PDB entry 2JBT | X-ray diffraction, 2.80 A resolution | chains A and D of the 4 polymer chains in the assembly

== Chain A (and D) ==
Name: P-hydroxyphenylacetate hydroxylase c2\:oxygenase component
Organism: Acinetobacter baumannii
Notes: chain D of this document is another copy of the same molecule, construct and numbering; everything in this record applies to it too
UniProtKB: Q6Q272 (Q6Q272_ACIBA); residues 1-422 here = UniProt positions 1-422
Amino-acid sequence (422 residues; numbered 1 to 422; the number before each row is that of its first residue):
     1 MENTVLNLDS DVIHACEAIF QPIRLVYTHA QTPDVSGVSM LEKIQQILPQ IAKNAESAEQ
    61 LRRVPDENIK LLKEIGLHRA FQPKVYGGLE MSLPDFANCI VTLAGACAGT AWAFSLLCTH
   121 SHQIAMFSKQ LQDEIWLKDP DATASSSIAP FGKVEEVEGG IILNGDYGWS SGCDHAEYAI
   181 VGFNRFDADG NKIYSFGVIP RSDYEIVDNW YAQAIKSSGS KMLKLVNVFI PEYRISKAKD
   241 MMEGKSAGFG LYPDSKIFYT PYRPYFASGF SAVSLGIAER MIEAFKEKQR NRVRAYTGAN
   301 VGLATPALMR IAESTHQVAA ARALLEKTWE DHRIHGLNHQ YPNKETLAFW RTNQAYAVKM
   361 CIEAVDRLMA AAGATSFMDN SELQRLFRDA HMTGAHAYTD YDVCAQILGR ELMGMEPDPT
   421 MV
Not modelled in the structure: 1-22 (chain D: 1-23)
UniProt features mapped onto this chain:
  - binding site (FMN): Trp112, Ser146 to Ile148, Trp169 to Ser171, Arg292, Tyr296, Ala374, Thr375, His396, Ala397
  - binding site (substrate): His120, Ser146, Arg263 to Phe266, Tyr296
  - mutagenesis: His120 (H120D/N: Loss of hydroxylation activity. 7 to 10-fold higher rate constant for hydrogen peroxide elimination; H120K: 170-fold higher rate constant for hydrogen peroxide elimination), Ser146 (S146A: Decrease in rate constant for hydroxylation by 6-fold; S146C: Decrease in rate constant for hydroxylation by 45-fold and decreased enzymatic efficiency at pH greater than 9), Ser171 (S171A: Failure to form reaction intermediate; when associated with V-396. Decrease in rate constant for the formation of intermediate by 11-fold ...), His396 (H396A: Decrease in rate constant for the formation of the reaction intermediate by 100-fold. Denatured above pH 10; H396K: Reduced binding with flavin. Lower rate constant. Denatured above pH 10 ...)
Small-molecule neighbours:
  - 4-hydroxyphenylacetate (4HP): Leu116, His120, Ser146, Ile148, Arg263, Phe266, Ala267, Phe270, His396, Tyr398
  - FMN (flavin mononucleotide), molecule 1: Trp112, Leu116, Ser146, Ser147, Ile148, Ala149, Trp169, Ser170, Ser171, Trp210, Ile215, Ser220, Met392, Ala395, His396, Ala397
  - FMN, molecule 2: Arg292, Ala295, Tyr296, Gly373, Ala374, Thr375
From the paper describing this entry:
  - binding site for flavin mononucleotide: Trp112 to Leu116, Ser146 to Ile148, Trp169 to Ser171, Trp210 to Ser220, Arg292 to Tyr296, Ala374 to Thr375, Met392 to Ala397
  - binding site for 4-hydroxyphenylacetate: Leu116, His120, Ser146, Ile148, Arg263, Tyr296, His396
  - conformationally variable residues (side-chain flip): Phe266
  - contacts within the chain: His396-Tyr398 (hydrogen bond)
  - catalytic residues: His396 (proposed by the authors, not directly observed)

== How chain A and chain D interact ==
Residue-residue contacts (76):
  Ile148(A) - Tyr296(D)  hydrophobic
  Ala149(A) - Ala295(D)
  Pro150(A) - Ala295(D)
  Phe151(A) - Ala295(D)  hydrophobic
  Trp169(A) - Ala374(D)  hydrophobic
  Trp169(A) - Thr375(D)
  Trp169(A) - Met378(D)  hydrophobic
  Lys192(A) - Thr297(D)  hydrogen bond (side chain-backbone)
  Trp210(A) - Met378(D)  hydrophobic
  Tyr211(A) - Met378(D)
  Tyr211(A) - Asp379(D)  hydrogen bond (backbone-backbone)
  Ala212(A) - Phe377(D)
  Ala212(A) - Met378(D)  hydrophobic
  Ala212(A) - Asp379(D)
  Gln213(A) - Phe377(D)  hydrogen bond (backbone-backbone)
  Gln213(A) - Asp379(D)  hydrogen bond
  Gln213(A) - Gln384(D)
  Gln213(A) - Arg388(D)  hydrogen bond
  Arg294(A) - Val403(D)
  Arg294(A) - Thr420(D)  hydrogen bond (side chain-backbone)
  Arg294(A) - Met421(D)
  Ala295(A) - Ala149(D)
  Ala295(A) - Pro150(D)
  Ala295(A) - Phe151(D)
  Tyr296(A) - Ile148(D)  hydrophobic
  Tyr296(A) - Pro150(D)
  Tyr296(A) - His396(D)
  Tyr296(A) - Ala397(D)  hydrophobic
  Thr297(A) - Lys192(D)  hydrogen bond (backbone-side chain)
  Thr297(A) - Pro419(D)
  Thr297(A) - Thr420(D)  hydrogen bond (side chain-backbone)
  Thr297(A) - Met421(D)
  Ala299(A) - Thr420(D)
  Pro306(A) - Asp402(D)
  Pro306(A) - Gln406(D)
  Arg310(A) - Asp402(D)  salt bridge
  Gly373(A) - Ala395(D)
  Ala374(A) - Trp169(D)
  Ala374(A) - Ala395(D)  hydrogen bond (backbone-backbone)
  Thr375(A) - Trp169(D)
  Phe377(A) - Ala212(D)
  Phe377(A) - Gln213(D)  hydrogen bond (backbone-backbone)
  Phe377(A) - His391(D)
  Phe377(A) - Met392(D)  hydrophobic
  Phe377(A) - Ala395(D)  hydrophobic
  Met378(A) - Trp169(D)  hydrophobic
  Met378(A) - Trp210(D)  hydrophobic
  Met378(A) - Tyr211(D)
  Met378(A) - Ala212(D)  hydrophobic
  Met378(A) - Met392(D)  hydrophobic
  Asp379(A) - Tyr211(D)  hydrogen bond (backbone-backbone)
  Asp379(A) - Ala212(D)
  Asp379(A) - Gln213(D)  hydrogen bond
  Gln384(A) - Gln213(D)
  Phe387(A) - Phe387(D)  hydrophobic
  Phe387(A) - His391(D)
  Arg388(A) - Gln213(D)  hydrogen bond
  His391(A) - Phe387(D)
  Met392(A) - Phe377(D)  hydrophobic
  Met392(A) - Met378(D)  hydrophobic
  Ala395(A) - Gly373(D)
  Ala395(A) - Ala374(D)  hydrogen bond (backbone-backbone)
  Ala395(A) - Phe377(D)  hydrophobic
  His396(A) - Tyr296(D)
  Ala397(A) - Tyr296(D)  hydrophobic
  Asp402(A) - Pro306(D)
  Asp402(A) - Arg310(D)  salt bridge
  Val403(A) - Arg294(D)
  Gln406(A) - Pro306(D)
  Pro419(A) - Thr297(D)
  Thr420(A) - Arg294(D)  hydrogen bond (backbone-side chain)
  Thr420(A) - Thr297(D)  hydrogen bond (backbone-side chain)
  Met421(A) - Arg294(D)
  Met421(A) - Thr297(D)
  Val422(A) - Tyr296(D)  hydrophobic
  Val422(A) - Thr297(D)
Interface residues without a listed pair, chain A (45 interface residues in all): Lys216, Arg263, Val301, Ala370, Ala371, Gly394, Tyr398
Interface residues without a listed pair, chain D (44 interface residues in all): Lys216, Arg263, Ala299, Ala370, Ala371, Gly394, Tyr398, Val422

== In short ==
45 residues of chain A face 44 of chain D across their interface; the contacts include 16 hydrogen bonds and 2
salt bridges. Polar contacts include Arg310(A)-Asp402(D), Lys192(A)-Thr297(D) and Gln213(A)-Asp379(D). From
the paper: the catalytic residue His396(A); a binding site for flavin mononucleotide at Trp112(A), Ser146(A)
and Trp169(A) among others.
Chain A and chain D are both P-hydroxyphenylacetate hydroxylase c2\:oxygenase component (Acinetobacter
baumannii); the structure, Structure of the monooxygenase component of p-hydroxyphenylacetate hydroxylase from
Acinetobacter baumannii, was determined by X-ray diffraction, deposited together with 2JBR.
